Entry 5CQZ (X-ray diffraction, 2.90 A resolution); this record covers chains A and B.

# Chain A (and B)
Protein: Cytosolic purine 5'-nucleotidase
Source organism: Homo sapiens
Notes: EC 3.1.3.5; chain B of this document is another copy of the same molecule, construct and numbering; everything in this record applies to it too
UniProt: P49902 (5NTC_HUMAN); numbering as in UniProt (aligned over 1-536)
Chain sequence (555 residues; numbered -18 to 536; the number before each row is that of its first residue; numbers below 1 keep their minus sign (Met-18 is residue -18)):
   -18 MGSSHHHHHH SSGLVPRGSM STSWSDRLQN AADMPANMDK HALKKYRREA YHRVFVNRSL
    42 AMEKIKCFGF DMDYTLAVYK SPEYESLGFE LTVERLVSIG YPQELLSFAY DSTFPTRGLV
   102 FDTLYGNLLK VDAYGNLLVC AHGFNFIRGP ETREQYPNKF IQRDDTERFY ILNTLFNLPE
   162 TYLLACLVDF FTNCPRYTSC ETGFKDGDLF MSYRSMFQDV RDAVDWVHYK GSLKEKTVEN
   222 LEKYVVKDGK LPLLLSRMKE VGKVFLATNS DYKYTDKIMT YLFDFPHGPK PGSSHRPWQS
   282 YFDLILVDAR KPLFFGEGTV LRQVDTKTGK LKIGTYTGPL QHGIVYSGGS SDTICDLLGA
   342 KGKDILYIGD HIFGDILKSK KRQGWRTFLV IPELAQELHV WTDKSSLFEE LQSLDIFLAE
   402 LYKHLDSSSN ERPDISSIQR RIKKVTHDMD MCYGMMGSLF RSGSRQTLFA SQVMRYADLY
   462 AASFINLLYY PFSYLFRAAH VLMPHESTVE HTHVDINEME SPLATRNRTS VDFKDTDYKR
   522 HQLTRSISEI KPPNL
Not modelled in the structure: -18 to 25, 357-358, 494-536 (chain B: -18 to 25, 315-322, 357-362, 493-536)
Sequence notes: initiating methionine (-18); expression tag (-17 to 0)
Ion coordination: Mg2+: Asp52, Asp54, Asp351 (together with sulfate ion)
Small-molecule neighbours:
  - 1-(biphenyl-3-yl)-1H-imidazole (53O), molecule 1: Ser40, Leu476, Arg478
  - 1-(biphenyl-3-yl)-1H-imidazole (53O), molecule 2: Gln420, Ile423, Ser445, Arg446
Curated features (UniProtKB/Swiss-Prot):
  - active site: Asp52 (Nucleophile), Asp54 (Proton donor)
  - binding site (GMP): Asp52, Asp54, Arg202, Asp206, Lys215, Thr249, Asn250, Lys292
  - binding site (IMP): Asp52, Asp54, Arg202, Asp206, Lys215, Thr249, Asn250, Ser251, Lys292
  - binding site (Mg(2+)): Asp52, Asp54, Asp351
  - binding site ((2R)-2,3-bisphosphoglycerate): Arg144, Lys362, Tyr457
  - binding site (ATP): Arg144, Asn154, Gln453, Arg456
  - binding site (dATP): Arg144, Asn154, Gln453, Arg456
  - binding site (adenosine): Asn154, Met436, Gln453
  - binding site (P(1),P(4)-bis(5'-adenosyl) tetraphosphate): Asn154, Lys362, Gln453, Tyr457
  - modified residue (Phosphoserine): Ser418, Ser502, Ser511, Ser527
  - natural variant: Leu460 (L460P: In SPG45; uncertain significance)
  - mutagenesis: Asp52 (D52N: Loss of 5' nucleotidase activity)

# Interface between chain A and chain B
Pairs across the interface (145; chain A residue first):
  Lys26(A) - Asp396(B)
  Lys26(A) - Ile397(B)
  Lys26(A) - Ala400(B)
  Tyr27(A) - Ala400(B)
  Tyr27(A) - Glu401(B)
  Tyr27(A) - Lys404(B)
  Arg28(A) - Thr489(B)
  Arg29(A) - Tyr403(B)  hydrogen bond (side chain-backbone)
  Arg29(A) - Leu406(B)  hydrogen bond (side chain-backbone)
  Arg34(A) - Thr489(B)  hydrogen bond (side chain-backbone)
  Arg34(A) - Val490(B)
  Phe36(A) - His486(B)
  Phe36(A) - Thr489(B)
  Phe36(A) - Val490(B)  hydrophobic
  Val37(A) - Pro485(B)
  Asn38(A) - Pro485(B)
  Arg39(A) - Arg446(B)
  Glu44(A) - Arg413(B)  salt bridge
  Tyr115(A) - Ser452(B)
  Tyr115(A) - Met455(B)
  Tyr115(A) - Arg456(B)
  Arg134(A) - Lys344(B)
  Pro138(A) - Arg363(B)
  Asn139(A) - Arg363(B)  hydrogen bond (side chain-backbone)
  Asn139(A) - Gln364(B)
  Asn139(A) - Gly365(B)  hydrogen bond (side chain-backbone)
  Phe141(A) - Asp356(B)
  Arg238(A) - Ser408(B)  hydrogen bond
  Arg238(A) - Ser409(B)
  Lys344(A) - Arg134(B)
  Asp356(A) - Phe141(B)
  Lys359(A) - Asn139(B)  hydrogen bond (backbone-side chain)
  Lys359(A) - Phe141(B)
  Ser360(A) - Phe141(B)
  Lys361(A) - Asn139(B)
  Lys362(A) - Pro138(B)
  Arg363(A) - Asn139(B)  hydrogen bond (backbone-side chain)
  Gln364(A) - Asn139(B)
  Gly365(A) - Asn139(B)  hydrogen bond (backbone-side chain)
  Trp382(A) - Glu487(B)
  Trp382(A) - Val490(B)  hydrogen bond (side chain-backbone)
  Trp382(A) - His492(B)  hydrogen bond (backbone-side chain)
  Ser386(A) - His492(B)
  Phe389(A) - His492(B)
  Asp396(A) - Lys26(B)
  Asp396(A) - Arg478(B)  salt bridge
  Ile397(A) - Lys26(B)
  Ala400(A) - Lys26(B)
  Ala400(A) - Tyr27(B)
  Glu401(A) - Tyr27(B)
  Tyr403(A) - Arg29(B)  hydrogen bond (backbone-side chain)
  Tyr403(A) - Ser474(B)  hydrogen bond (side chain-backbone)
  Tyr403(A) - Tyr475(B)  hydrophobic
  Lys404(A) - Tyr27(B)
  Leu406(A) - Arg29(B)  hydrogen bond (backbone-side chain)
  Leu406(A) - Tyr470(B)
  Leu406(A) - Pro472(B)  hydrophobic
  Asp407(A) - Leu469(B)
  Asp407(A) - Tyr470(B)
  Asp407(A) - Tyr471(B)
  Asp407(A) - Pro472(B)
  Ser408(A) - Arg238(B)  hydrogen bond
  Ser408(A) - Leu468(B)
  Ser408(A) - Leu469(B)  hydrogen bond (side chain-backbone)
  Ser408(A) - Tyr471(B)  hydrogen bond (backbone-backbone)
  Ser408(A) - Phe473(B)
  Ser409(A) - Arg238(B)
  Glu412(A) - Ser474(B)  hydrogen bond (backbone-side chain)
  Pro414(A) - Ser474(B)
  Ile416(A) - Leu476(B)  hydrophobic
  Gln420(A) - Leu476(B)
  Ile423(A) - Arg478(B)
  Phe441(A) - Met484(B)  hydrophobic
  Phe441(A) - His486(B)
  Arg442(A) - His481(B)
  Arg442(A) - Val482(B)  hydrogen bond (side chain-backbone)
  Arg442(A) - Leu483(B)
  Arg442(A) - Glu487(B)  salt bridge
  Gly444(A) - His481(B)  hydrogen bond (backbone-side chain)
  Ser445(A) - Ala479(B)
  Ser445(A) - His481(B)
  Arg446(A) - Arg39(B)
  Gln447(A) - Val482(B)  hydrogen bond (side chain-backbone)
  Ala451(A) - Met484(B)  hydrophobic
  Met455(A) - Tyr115(B)
  Met455(A) - Met484(B)  hydrophobic
  Arg456(A) - Tyr115(B)
  Tyr461(A) - Met484(B)
  Tyr461(A) - Pro485(B)
  Tyr461(A) - His486(B)  hydrogen bond
  Leu469(A) - Asp407(B)
  Leu469(A) - Ser408(B)  hydrogen bond (backbone-side chain)
  Tyr470(A) - Leu406(B)
  Tyr470(A) - Asp407(B)
  Tyr471(A) - Asp407(B)
  Tyr471(A) - Ser408(B)  hydrogen bond (backbone-backbone)
  Pro472(A) - Tyr403(B)  hydrophobic
  Pro472(A) - Leu406(B)  hydrophobic
  Pro472(A) - Asp407(B)
  Phe473(A) - Ser408(B)
  Ser474(A) - Tyr403(B)  hydrogen bond (backbone-side chain)
  Ser474(A) - Glu412(B)  hydrogen bond (side chain-backbone)
  Ser474(A) - Arg413(B)
  Tyr475(A) - Tyr403(B)  hydrophobic
  Leu476(A) - Ile416(B)  hydrophobic
  Arg478(A) - Asp396(B)  salt bridge
  Arg478(A) - Leu399(B)
  Arg478(A) - Ile423(B)
  Ala479(A) - Ser445(B)
  Ala480(A) - Pro485(B)  hydrophobic
  His481(A) - Gly444(B)
  His481(A) - Ser445(B)
  Val482(A) - Arg442(B)  hydrogen bond (backbone-side chain)
  Val482(A) - Gln447(B)  hydrogen bond (backbone-side chain)
  Val482(A) - Val482(B)  hydrophobic
  Val482(A) - Leu483(B)
  Leu483(A) - Arg442(B)
  Leu483(A) - Val482(B)
  Met484(A) - Phe441(B)  hydrophobic
  Met484(A) - Ala451(B)  hydrophobic
  Met484(A) - Met455(B)  hydrophobic
  Met484(A) - Tyr461(B)
  Pro485(A) - Val37(B)
  Pro485(A) - Asn38(B)
  Pro485(A) - Tyr461(B)
  Pro485(A) - Ala480(B)  hydrophobic
  His486(A) - Phe36(B)
  His486(A) - Leu375(B)
  His486(A) - Phe441(B)
  His486(A) - Tyr461(B)  hydrogen bond
  Glu487(A) - Trp382(B)
  Glu487(A) - Arg442(B)  salt bridge
  Thr489(A) - Arg28(B)
  Thr489(A) - Arg34(B)  hydrogen bond
  Thr489(A) - Phe36(B)
  Val490(A) - Arg34(B)
  Val490(A) - Phe36(B)  hydrophobic
  Val490(A) - Trp382(B)  hydrogen bond (backbone-side chain)
  His492(A) - Trp382(B)  hydrogen bond (side chain-backbone)
  His492(A) - Thr383(B)
  His492(A) - Ser386(B)  hydrogen bond (backbone-side chain)
  His492(A) - Phe389(B)
  His492(A) - Glu390(B)
  Thr493(A) - Thr383(B)
  Thr493(A) - Ser386(B)
Interface residues without a listed pair, chain A (87 interface residues in all): Ala31, Leu375, Leu379, Thr383, Leu399, Ser410, Arg413, Ser452, Val454, Leu468, Ser488, Glu491
Interface residues without a listed pair, chain B (85 interface residues in all): Ala31, Glu44, Asn117, Gln136, Gln143, Leu379, Pro414, Gln420, Val454, Ser488, Glu491

# Summary
The interface between chain A and chain B involves 87 residues on one side and 85 on the other; the contacts
include 33 hydrogen bonds and 5 salt bridges. Polar contacts include Glu44(A)-Arg413(B), Asp396(A)-Arg478(B)
and Arg442(A)-Glu487(B). Bound to chain A: 1-(biphenyl-3-yl)-1H-imidazole.
Chain A and chain B are both Cytosolic purine 5'-nucleotidase (Homo sapiens); the structure, Human cytosolic
5'-nucleotidase II in complex with 3-(3-Imidazol-1-ylphenyl)-N-(9H-purin-6-yl)benzamide, was determined by
X-ray diffraction, deposited together with 5CR7.
